Entry 4LRZ (X-ray diffraction, 2.32 A resolution); this record covers chains B and F of the 4 polymer chains in the assembly.

== Chain B ==
Name: PTS-dependent dihydroxyacetone kinase, ADP-binding subunit DhaL
From: Escherichia coli
Notes: EC 2.7.-.-
UniProtKB: P76014 (DHAL_ECOLI); residues 2-210 here = UniProt positions 2-210
Chain sequence (211 residues; each row starts with the number of its first residue; numbering starts at 0):
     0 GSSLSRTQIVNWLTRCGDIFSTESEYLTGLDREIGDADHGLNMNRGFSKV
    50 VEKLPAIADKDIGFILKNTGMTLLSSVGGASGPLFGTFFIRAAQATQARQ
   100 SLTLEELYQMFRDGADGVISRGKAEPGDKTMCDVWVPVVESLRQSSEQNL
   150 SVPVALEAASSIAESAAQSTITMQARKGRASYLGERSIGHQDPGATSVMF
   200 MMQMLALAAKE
Construct notes: expression tag (0-1)
Swiss-Prot annotation at these positions:
  - binding site (Mg(2+)): Asp30, Asp35, Asp37
  - binding site (ADP): His38 to Asn41, Ala79, Ser80, Gly121, Met130, Arg178, Asp191 to Gly193
Ion coordination: Mg2+ site 1: Asp30, Asp35, Asp37 (together with ADP); Mg2+ site 2: Asp35, Asp37 (together with ADP)
Small-molecule neighbours: ADP (adenosine-5'-diphosphate): Asp30, Asp35, Asp37, His38, Gly78, Ala79, Ser80, Leu83, Gly121, Ala123, Thr129, Met130, Cys131, Lys176, Gly177, Arg178, Asp191, Pro192, Gly193, Ala194

== Chain F ==
Name: PTS-dependent dihydroxyacetone kinase operon regulatory protein
From: Escherichia coli
UniProtKB: P76016 (DHAR_ECOLI); residues 1-318 here = UniProt positions 1-318
Chain sequence (318 residues; each row starts with the number of its first residue):
     1 MSGAFNNDGRGISPLIATSWERCNKLMKRETWNVPHQAQGVTFASIYRRK
    51 KAMLTLGQAALEDAWEYMAPRECALFILDETACILSRNGDPQTLQQLSAL
   101 GFNDGTYCAEGIIGTCALSLAAISGQAVKTMADQHFKQVLWNWAFCATPL
   151 FDSKGRLTGTIALACPVEQTTAADLPLTLAIAREVGNLLLTDSLLAETNR
   201 HLNQLNALLESMDDGVISWDEQGNLQFINAQAARVLRLDATASQGRAITE
   251 LLTLPAVLQQAIKQAHPLKHVEATFESQHQFIDAVITLKPIIETQGTSFI
   301 LLLHPVEQMRQLMTSQLG
Unresolved in the structure: 1-12, 307-318

== Interface between chain B and chain F ==
Pairs across the interface - 11 pairs, chain B then chain F:
  Phe63(B) with Glu197(F)
  Lys66(B) with Leu194(F); Glu197(F), salt bridge
  Met70(B) with Leu190(F), hydrophobic; Leu194(F), hydrophobic
  Arg90(B) with Lys154(F); Gly155(F), hydrogen bond (side chain-backbone)
  Gln93(B) with Lys154(F), hydrogen bond (side chain-backbone)
  Arg120(B) with Phe151(F)
  Lys122(B) with Ile123(F); Ser124(F)
Other interface residues (no listed pair), chain B (8 interface residues in all): Gly121
Other interface residues (no listed pair), chain F (11 interface residues in all): Ala122, Gly125, Arg156

== Summary ==
8 residues of chain B face 11 of chain F across their interface, with 2 hydrogen bonds and 1 salt bridge.
Among the polar pairs are Lys66(B)-Glu197(F), Arg90(B)-Gly155(F) and Gln93(B)-Lys154(F). Ligands of chain B:
ADP.
Chain B is PTS-dependent dihydroxyacetone kinase, ADP-binding subunit DhaL and chain F is PTS-dependent
dihydroxyacetone kinase operon regulatory protein, both from Escherichia coli; the structure, Crystal
Structure of the E.coli DhaR(N)-DhaL complex, was determined by X-ray diffraction together with 4LRX and 4LRY
from the same study.
